7BH2 - chains A and C of the 4 polymer chains in the assembly; structure by electron microscopy, 3.00 A resolution.

== Chain A ==
Name: Potassium-transporting ATPase potassium-binding subunit
From: Escherichia coli K-12
Reference sequence: P03959 (KDPA_ECOLI); residues 1-557 here = UniProt positions 1-557
Sequence (557 residues; row label = number of the first residue in the row):
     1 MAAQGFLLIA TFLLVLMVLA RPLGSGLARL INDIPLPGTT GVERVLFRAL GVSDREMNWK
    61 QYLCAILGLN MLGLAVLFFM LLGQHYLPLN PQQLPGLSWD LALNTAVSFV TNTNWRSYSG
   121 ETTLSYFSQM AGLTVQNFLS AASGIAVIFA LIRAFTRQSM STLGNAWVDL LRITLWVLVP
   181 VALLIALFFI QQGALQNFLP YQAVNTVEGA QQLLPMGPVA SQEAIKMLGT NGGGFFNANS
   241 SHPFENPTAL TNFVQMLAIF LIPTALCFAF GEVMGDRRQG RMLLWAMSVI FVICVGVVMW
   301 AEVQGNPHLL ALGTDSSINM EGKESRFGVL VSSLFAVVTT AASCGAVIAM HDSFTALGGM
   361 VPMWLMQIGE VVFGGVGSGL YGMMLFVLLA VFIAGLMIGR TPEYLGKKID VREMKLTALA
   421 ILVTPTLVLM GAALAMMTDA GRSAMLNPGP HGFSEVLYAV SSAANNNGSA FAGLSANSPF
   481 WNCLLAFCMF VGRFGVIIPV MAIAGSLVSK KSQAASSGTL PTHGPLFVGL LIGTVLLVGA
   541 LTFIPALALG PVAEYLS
Differences from the reference sequence: engineered mutation Arg116 (Gln in P03959)
Metal / ion sites: K+: Asn112, Thr230, Asn231, Ser343, Cys344, Asn466, Asn467
Small-molecule neighbours: 9Y0 ((2R)-3-(((2-aminoethoxy)(hydroxy)phosphoryl)oxy)-2-(palmitoyloxy)propyl (E)-octadec-9-enoate): Ile393, His523, Gly524, Pro525, Leu526, Gly529, Leu530, Gly533, Thr534, Leu537, Val538
What the authors report for this chain:
  - binding site for K+: Arg116
  - conformationally variable residues (side-chain flip): Arg116
  - mutagenesis - Q116R: decreased binding to K+ (citing earlier work)

== Chain C ==
Name: Potassium-transporting ATPase KdpC subunit
From: Escherichia coli K-12
Reference sequence: P03961 (KDPC_ECOLI); residues 1-190 here = UniProt positions 1-190
Sequence (208 residues; each row starts with the number of its first residue):
     1 MSGLRPALST FIFLLLITGG VYPLLTTVLG QWWFPWQANG SLIREGDTVR GSALIGQNFT
    61 GNGYFHGRPS ATAEMPYNPQ ASGGSNLAVS NPELDKLIAA RVAALRAANP DASASVPVEL
   121 VTASASGLDN NITPQAAAWQ IPRVAKARNL SVEQLTQLIA KYSQQPLVKY IGQPVVNIVE
   181 LNLALDKLDE GTGLVPRGSS HHHHHHHH
Unresolved in the structure: 191-208
Differences from the reference sequence: expression tag (191-208)

== How chain A and chain C interact ==
Residue-residue contacts (171; chain A residue first):
  Gln4(A) - Lys169(C)
  Leu8(A) - Tyr170(C)
  Thr11(A) - Tyr170(C)  hydrogen bond
  Leu46(A) - Phe13(C)  hydrophobic
  Leu50(A) - Ser9(C)
  Leu50(A) - Phe13(C)  hydrophobic
  Gly51(A) - Pro6(C)
  Met57(A) - Met1(C)
  Gln61(A) - Met1(C)  hydrogen bond (backbone-backbone)
  Leu69(A) - Phe11(C)  hydrophobic
  Leu72(A) - Leu8(C)  hydrophobic
  Gly73(A) - Phe11(C)
  Val76(A) - Phe11(C)  hydrophobic
  Glu121(A) - Pro79(C)
  Glu121(A) - Gln80(C)
  Glu121(A) - Ser82(C)  hydrogen bond
  Thr122(A) - Gln80(C)
  Met130(A) - Gly19(C)
  Met130(A) - Pro23(C)  hydrophobic
  Val135(A) - Leu15(C)  hydrophobic
  Val135(A) - Thr18(C)
  Val135(A) - Gly19(C)
  Phe138(A) - Thr18(C)
  Phe138(A) - Tyr22(C)  hydrophobic
  Leu139(A) - Phe11(C)  hydrophobic
  Leu139(A) - Leu14(C)  hydrophobic
  Trp167(A) - Met1(C)
  Trp167(A) - Pro6(C)
  Trp167(A) - Ala7(C)  hydrophobic
  Trp167(A) - Thr10(C)
  Leu171(A) - Leu14(C)  hydrophobic
  Thr174(A) - Leu14(C)
  Thr174(A) - Thr18(C)
  Leu175(A) - Ile17(C)  hydrophobic
  Ala182(A) - Tyr22(C)
  Leu183(A) - Thr26(C)
  Ala186(A) - Thr26(C)
  Leu187(A) - Leu29(C)  hydrophobic
  Leu187(A) - Trp33(C)  hydrophobic
  Leu187(A) - Phe34(C)
  Ile190(A) - Thr26(C)
  Ile190(A) - Gln37(C)
  Ile190(A) - Ala38(C)  hydrophobic
  Gln191(A) - Phe34(C)
  Gln191(A) - Gln37(C)  hydrogen bond (backbone-side chain)
  Gly193(A) - Gln37(C)
  Gly193(A) - Leu54(C)
  Ala194(A) - Gln37(C)
  Ala194(A) - Ala38(C)
  Leu195(A) - Gly40(C)
  Gln196(A) - Pro23(C)
  Gln196(A) - Thr26(C)
  Gln196(A) - Thr27(C)  hydrogen bond
  Gln196(A) - Gln31(C)  hydrogen bond (backbone-side chain)
  Gln196(A) - Ala38(C)  hydrogen bond (backbone-backbone)
  Asn197(A) - Gln31(C)
  Asn197(A) - Ala38(C)
  Phe198(A) - Thr27(C)
  Tyr201(A) - Gln80(C)
  Gln202(A) - Leu42(C)
  Gln202(A) - Val49(C)
  Val204(A) - Val49(C)
  Val204(A) - Arg50(C)
  Val204(A) - Gly51(C)
  Asn205(A) - Thr48(C)
  Asn205(A) - Val49(C)  hydrogen bond (backbone-backbone)
  Asn205(A) - Arg50(C)  hydrogen bond
  Thr206(A) - Arg50(C)
  Thr206(A) - Gln57(C)
  Val207(A) - Gln57(C)
  Val207(A) - Phe59(C)  hydrophobic
  Val207(A) - Tyr64(C)
  Val207(A) - Leu183(C)  hydrophobic
  Val207(A) - Asp186(C)
  Glu208(A) - Asn58(C)
  Glu208(A) - Thr60(C)
  Glu208(A) - Gly61(C)  hydrogen bond (side chain-backbone)
  Glu208(A) - Tyr64(C)
  Gln211(A) - Met75(C)
  Gln212(A) - Ile55(C)
  Gln212(A) - Gly56(C)
  Gln212(A) - Gln57(C)
  Gln212(A) - Tyr77(C)  hydrogen bond (side chain-backbone)
  Gln212(A) - Pro79(C)
  Leu213(A) - Pro79(C)
  Leu213(A) - Gln80(C)  hydrogen bond (backbone-side chain)
  Leu214(A) - Leu42(C)  hydrophobic
  Leu214(A) - Ser52(C)
  Leu214(A) - Ile55(C)  hydrophobic
  Leu214(A) - Pro79(C)  hydrophobic
  Pro215(A) - Pro79(C)
  Pro215(A) - Gln80(C)
  Met216(A) - Asn39(C)
  Met216(A) - Gly40(C)
  Ser221(A) - Tyr22(C)  hydrogen bond (backbone-side chain)
  Ala224(A) - Tyr22(C)
  Asn237(A) - Ser82(C)  hydrogen bond (side chain-backbone)
  Ala238(A) - Ser82(C)
  Ala238(A) - Ser126(C)
  Ser241(A) - Ser126(C)
  His242(A) - Ser82(C)
  His242(A) - Leu128(C)
  Pro243(A) - Leu54(C)
  Pro243(A) - Leu128(C)
  Phe244(A) - Gly40(C)
  Phe244(A) - Ser52(C)
  Phe244(A) - Leu54(C)  hydrophobic
  Phe244(A) - Ile55(C)  hydrophobic
  Ala249(A) - Ile171(C)
  Leu250(A) - Leu167(C)  hydrophobic
  Asn306(A) - Val89(C)
  Leu309(A) - Ile98(C)  hydrophobic
  Leu309(A) - Val118(C)  hydrophobic
  Leu312(A) - Ile98(C)  hydrophobic
  Leu312(A) - Val102(C)
  Gly313(A) - Arg106(C)
  Gly313(A) - Ala114(C)
  Gly313(A) - Ser115(C)
  Gly313(A) - Val116(C)  hydrogen bond (backbone-backbone)
  Thr314(A) - Val116(C)
  Thr314(A) - Val118(C)
  Asp315(A) - Ser115(C)
  Asp315(A) - Val116(C)  hydrogen bond (backbone-backbone)
  Asp315(A) - Pro117(C)
  Asp315(A) - Val118(C)
  Ile318(A) - Val118(C)
  Met320(A) - Arg68(C)  hydrogen bond (backbone-side chain)
  Met320(A) - Glu119(C)
  Met320(A) - Thr122(C)  hydrogen bond (backbone-side chain)
  Met320(A) - Ala123(C)
  Glu321(A) - Ser85(C)  hydrogen bond
  Glu321(A) - Leu94(C)
  Glu321(A) - Thr122(C)
  Glu321(A) - Ala123(C)
  Gly322(A) - Ala125(C)
  Lys323(A) - Arg68(C)  hydrogen bond (backbone-side chain)
  Glu324(A) - Arg68(C)
  Glu324(A) - Ser126(C)  hydrogen bond
  Glu324(A) - Asp129(C)
  Ser325(A) - Arg68(C)
  Ser325(A) - Glu119(C)  hydrogen bond
  Ser325(A) - Asp129(C)  hydrogen bond (backbone-side chain)
  Ser325(A) - Asn131(C)
  Ser325(A) - Ile132(C)
  Ser325(A) - Thr133(C)
  Ser325(A) - Gln173(C)
  Ser325(A) - Val175(C)
  Arg326(A) - Asp129(C)  salt bridge
  Arg326(A) - Asn131(C)
  Arg326(A) - Gln173(C)
  Gly328(A) - Gln173(C)
  Val331(A) - Ile171(C)
  Met350(A) - Asn86(C)  hydrogen bond
  Met350(A) - Ala125(C)
  Asp352(A) - Asn86(C)
  Asp352(A) - Ala88(C)
  Ser353(A) - Ser85(C)
  Ser353(A) - Asn86(C)
  Ser353(A) - Leu87(C)  hydrogen bond (side chain-backbone)
  Ser353(A) - Val89(C)
  Phe354(A) - Val89(C)
  Leu446(A) - Asn86(C)
  Asn447(A) - Asn86(C)
  Asn447(A) - Leu87(C)
  Asn447(A) - Ala88(C)
  Asn447(A) - Asn91(C)  hydrogen bond
  Pro448(A) - Asn91(C)
  His451(A) - Ala88(C)
  Phe471(A) - Asn86(C)  hydrogen bond (backbone-side chain)
  Ala472(A) - Asn86(C)
  Glu554(A) - Ser90(C)  hydrogen bond
Also at the interface, not in a pair above, chain A (106 interface residues in all): Leu7, Ala49, Val52, Cys64, Ala65, Gly68, Gln92, Ala131, Thr134, Val179, Leu199, Ala203, Ile225, Phe253, His308, Ser316, Asn319, Phe327, Ile348, Ala349, Thr355, Gly473
Also at the interface, not in a pair above, chain C (91 interface residues in all): Ser2, Arg5, Leu25, Gly30, Gly83, Gly84, Asp95, Ala99, Val121, Ser124, Gly172

== In short ==
106 residues of chain A and 91 residues of chain C are in contact; the contacts include 28 hydrogen bonds and
1 salt bridge. Among the polar pairs are Arg326(A)-Asp129(C), Thr11(A)-Tyr170(C) and Glu121(A)-Ser82(C). Bound
to chain A: compound 9Y0. The paper reports a binding site for K+ at Arg116(A); Q116R of chain A reduces
binding to K+.
Chain A is Potassium-transporting ATPase potassium-binding subunit and chain C is Potassium-transporting
ATPase KdpC subunit, both from Escherichia coli K-12; the structure, Cryo-EM Structure of KdpFABC in E2Pi
state with BeF3 and K+, was determined by electron microscopy (same publication as 7BGY, 7BH1, 7LC3 and 7LC6).
